PDB entry 4K9B | X-ray diffraction, 2.26 A resolution | chains A and E of the 3 polymer chains in the assembly

Chain A:
Name: Cyclic GMP-AMP synthase
Source organism: Mus musculus
Notes: EC 2.7.7.-; fragment: c-terminal domain
Reference sequence: Q8C6L5 (CGAS_MOUSE); residue numbers follow UniProt; this construct covers 147-507
Sequence (362 residues; each row starts with the number of its first residue):
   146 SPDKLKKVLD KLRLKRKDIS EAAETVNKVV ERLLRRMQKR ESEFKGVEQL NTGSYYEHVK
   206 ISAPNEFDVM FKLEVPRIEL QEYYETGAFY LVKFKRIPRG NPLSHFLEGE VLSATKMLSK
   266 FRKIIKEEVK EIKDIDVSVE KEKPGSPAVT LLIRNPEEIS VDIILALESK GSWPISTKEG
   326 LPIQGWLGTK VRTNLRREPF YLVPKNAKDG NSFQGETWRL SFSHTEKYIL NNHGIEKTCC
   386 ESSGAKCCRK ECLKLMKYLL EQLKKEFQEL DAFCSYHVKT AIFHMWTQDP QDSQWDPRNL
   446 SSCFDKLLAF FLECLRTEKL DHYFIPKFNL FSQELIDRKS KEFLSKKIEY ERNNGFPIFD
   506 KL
Disordered / not traced: 146-148, 241-243, 507
Construct notes: expression tag (146)
Metal / ion sites: Zn2+: His378, Cys384, Cys385, Cys392
Residues lining bound ligands: guanosine-5'-monophosphate / adenosine monophosphate: Asp213, Lys288, Pro289, Gly290, Ser291, Pro292, Ala293, Asp307, Ile309, Lys350, Arg364, Cys419, Tyr421, His422, His467
Swiss-Prot annotation at these positions:
  - region: Lys372 to Lys395 (DNA-binding)
  - motif: Leu154 to Leu159 (Nuclear export signal), Asp281 to Ser291 (Nuclear localization signal)
  - binding site (GTP): Thr197, Asp307, Arg364 to Glu371
  - binding site (ATP): Ser199, Glu371, Lys402, Ser420 to Lys424
  - binding site (Mg(2+)): Glu211, Asp213, Asp307
  - binding site (2',3'-cGAMP): Asp213, Gly290, Asp307, Lys350, Arg364 to Ser366
  - binding site (Zn(2+)): His378, Cys384, Cys385, Cys392
  - site: Arg241 (Arginine-anchor), Asp307, Ile308 (Cleavage)
  - modified residue: Lys156 (N6-lactoyllysine), Glu176 (PolyADP-ribosyl glutamic acid), Ser199 (Phosphoserine), Tyr201 (Phosphotyrosine), Glu272 (5-glutamyl polyglutamate), Ser291 (Phosphoserine), Glu302 (5-glutamyl glutamate), Lys372 (N6-acetyllysine), Lys382 (N6-acetyllysine), Lys402 (N6-acetyllysine), Ser420 (Phosphoserine), Lys491 (N6-methyllysine)
  - lipidation (S-palmitoyl cysteine): Cys392, Cys393, Cys459
  - cross-link (Glycyl lysine isopeptide (Lys-Gly)): Lys217 (interchain with G-Cter in SUMO), Lys271 (interchain with G-Cter in ubiquitin), Lys335 (interchain with G-Cter in SUMO), Lys372 (interchain with G-Cter in SUMO), Lys382 (interchain with G-Cter in SUMO), Lys399 (interchain with G-Cter in ubiquitin), Lys402 (interchain with G-Cter in ubiquitin), Lys409 (interchain with G-Cter in ubiquitin), Lys410 (interchain with G-Cter in ubiquitin), Lys464 (interchain with G-Cter in SUMO)
  - mutagenesis: Lys156 (K156Q: Mimics lactylation; knockin mice show higher mortality following HSV-1 infection), Asn172 (N172K: Induces alteration of the DNA-binding surface and leads to decreased synthesis of cyclic GMP-AMP (cGAMP); when associated with L-180), Glu176 (E176A: Abolished poly-ADP-ribosylation by PARP1, stimulating interferon production in knockin mice), Arg180 (R180L: Induces alteration of the DNA-binding surface and leads to decreased synthesis of cyclic GMP-AMP (cGAMP); when associated with K-182), Gly198 (G198A: Abolishes stimulation of interferon production; when associated with A-199), Ser199 (S199A: Abolishes stimulation of interferon production; when associated with A-199), Tyr201 (Y201E: Phosphomimetic mutant; reduced translocation to the nucleus following treatment with etoposide), Glu211 to Asp213 (Abolished nucleotidyltransferase activity. Does not affect nuclear localization and tethering to chromatin), Glu211 (E211A: Abolishes ability to promote type-I interferon production), Asp213 (D213A: Abolishes ability to promote type-I interferon production), Lys217 (K217R: Reduced sumoylation), Arg222 (R222E: Impaired tethering to chromatin, leading to constitutive activation in the absence of DNA), 31 further mutagenesis entries in UniProt
Reported in the primary citation:
  - binding site for adenosine monophosphate: Tyr421
  - binding site for guanosine-5'-monophosphate: Asp213, Asp307, Arg364
  - conformationally variable residues: Glu211
  - mutagenesis - S165A/N172A/Y200A, G198A, G198A/S199A, S199A, R364A/Y421A, R364A, E371A, K402A, S420A, Y421A, K424A: decreased signaling
  - mutagenesis - R158A/R161A/K395A, S165A/N172A/K372A, N196A/Y200A/K372A, E211A: abolished catalytic activity
  - mutagenesis - R158A/R161A/K395A, S165A/N172A/K372A, N196A/Y200A/K372A, G198P, E211A, D213A, D307A, E371A/K424A, K402A/S420A: abolished signaling
  - mutagenesis - R161A, S199A: unchanged catalytic activity
  - mutagenesis - R161A: unchanged signaling
  - mutagenesis - S199A: decreased catalytic activity

Chain E:
Molecule: DNA-r
Sequence (17 nucleotides; each row starts with the number of its first residue):
     1 TTTCGTCTTC GGCAATT
Disordered / not traced: 1-3

Chain A / chain E interface:
Contacting residue pairs (12; chain A residue first):
  Arg161(A) - DT8(E)  hydrogen bond to the base
  Ser165(A) - DT9(E)  hydrogen bond to the phosphate
  Ser165(A) - DC10(E)  hydrogen bond to the phosphate
  Ala168(A) - DC10(E)  phosphate contact
  Ala168(A) - DG11(E)  phosphate contact
  Asn172(A) - DG11(E)  hydrogen bond to the phosphate
  Asn196(A) - DG12(E)  hydrogen bond to the phosphate
  Tyr200(A) - DC10(E)  hydrogen bond to the phosphate
  Tyr200(A) - DG11(E)  hydrogen bond to the phosphate
  Tyr201(A) - DG11(E)  phosphate contact
  Tyr201(A) - DG12(E)  phosphate contact
  Lys372(A) - DG12(E)  salt bridge to the phosphate
Interface residues without a listed pair, chain A (9 interface residues in all): Ile164

In short:
9 residues of chain A and 5 residues of chain E are in contact, with 7 hydrogen bonds and 1 salt bridge. Among
the polar pairs are Arg161(A)-DT8(E), Ser165(A)-DT9(E) and Ser165(A)-DC10(E). From the paper: a binding site
for guanosine-5'-monophosphate at Asp213(A), Asp307(A) and Arg364(A); S165A/N172A/Y200A, G198A and G198A/S199A
of chain A, among others, reduce signaling; 21 substitutions were tested in all.
Here chain A is Cyclic GMP-AMP synthase (Mus musculus) and chain E is DNA-r. Entry 4K9B (Structure of Ternary
Complex of cGAS with dsDNA and Bound c[G(2 ,5 )pA(3 ,5 )p]) was determined by X-ray diffraction together with
4K96, 4K97, 4K98, 4K99 and 4K9A from the same study.
